PDB entry 6TQF | electron microscopy, 3.50 A resolution | chains A and B

Chain A (and B):
Molecule: ABC transporter ATP-binding protein/permease
Organism: Mycobacterium tuberculosis
Notes: chain B of this document is another copy of the same molecule, construct and numbering; everything in this record applies to it too
UniProtKB: A0A045ITS3 (A0A045ITS3_MYCTX); numbering as in UniProt (aligned over 1-639)
Sequence (647 residues; row label = number of the first residue in the row):
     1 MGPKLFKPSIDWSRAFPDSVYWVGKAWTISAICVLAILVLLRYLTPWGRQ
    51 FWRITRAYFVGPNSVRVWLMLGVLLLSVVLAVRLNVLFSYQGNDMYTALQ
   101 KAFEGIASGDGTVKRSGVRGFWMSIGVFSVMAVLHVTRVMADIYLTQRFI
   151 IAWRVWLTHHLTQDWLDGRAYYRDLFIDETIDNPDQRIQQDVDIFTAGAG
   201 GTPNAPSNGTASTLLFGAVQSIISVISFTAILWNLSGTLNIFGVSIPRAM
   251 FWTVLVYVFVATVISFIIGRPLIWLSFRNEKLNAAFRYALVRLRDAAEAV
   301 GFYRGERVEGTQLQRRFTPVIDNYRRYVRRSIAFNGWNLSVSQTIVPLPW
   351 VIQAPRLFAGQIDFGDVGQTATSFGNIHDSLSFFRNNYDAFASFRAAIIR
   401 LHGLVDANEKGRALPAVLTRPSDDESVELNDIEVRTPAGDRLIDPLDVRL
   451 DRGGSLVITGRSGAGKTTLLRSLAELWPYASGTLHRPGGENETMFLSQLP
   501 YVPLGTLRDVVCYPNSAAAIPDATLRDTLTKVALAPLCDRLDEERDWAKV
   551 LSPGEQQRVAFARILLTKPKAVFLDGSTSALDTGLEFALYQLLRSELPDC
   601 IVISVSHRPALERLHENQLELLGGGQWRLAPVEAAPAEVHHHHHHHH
Unresolved in the structure: 635-647
Differences from the reference sequence: engineered mutation Gly576 (Glu in A0A045ITS3); expression tag (640-647)
Metal / ion sites: Mg2+: Thr467, Gln498 (together with AMP-PNP)
Small-molecule neighbours:
  - AMP-PNP (ANP; phosphoaminophosphonic acid-adenylate ester), molecule 1: Pro437, Arg461, Ser462, Gly463, Ala464, Gly465, Lys466, Thr467, Thr468, Arg471, Trp477, Gln498, His607
  - AMP-PNP (ANP), molecule 2: Lys549, Val550, Ser552, Pro553, Gly554, Glu555, Ala580

Interface between chain A and chain B:
Pairs across the interface - 143 pairs, chain A then chain B:
  Leu99(A) with Phe364(B), hydrophobic
  Gln100(A) with Phe103(B)
  Phe103(A) with Gln100(B); Phe364(B), hydrophobic
  Ile106(A) with Phe358(B)
  Lys114(A) with Phe358(B), hydrogen bond (side chain-backbone)
  Phe121(A) with Ala354(B), hydrophobic
  Phe128(A) with Val346(B), hydrophobic
  Ala132(A) with Gln343(B)
  Val136(A) with Gln343(B)
  Met140(A) with Asn335(B); Gly336(B); Leu339(B), hydrophobic
  Tyr144(A) with Ile332(B), hydrophobic
  Ile151(A) with Tyr324(B), hydrophobic; Arg325(B)
  Val155(A) with Ile321(B), hydrophobic
  Thr158(A) with Phe317(B)
  Trp165(A) with Leu293(B), hydrophobic
  Leu166(A) with Glu306(B)
  Arg169(A) with Arg304(B); Glu306(B)
  Tyr171(A) with Ala297(B); Val300(B); Gly301(B), hydrogen bond (side chain-backbone); Glu306(B), hydrogen bond
  Pro184(A) with Arg294(B)
  Asp185(A) with Arg287(B), salt bridge; Val291(B); Arg294(B), salt bridge
  Gln186(A) with Arg287(B)
  Gln189(A) with Asn283(B), hydrogen bond; Phe286(B); Arg287(B)
  Gln190(A) with Arg287(B)
  Thr202(A) with Thr202(B)
  Asn204(A) with Tyr324(B), hydrogen bond (backbone-side chain)
  Pro206(A) with Tyr324(B); Tyr327(B), hydrophobic; Ser331(B)
  Ser207(A) with Asn335(B)
  Asn283(A) with Gln189(B), hydrogen bond
  Phe286(A) with Gln189(B)
  Arg287(A) with Asp185(B), salt bridge; Gln186(B); Gln189(B); Gln190(B)
  Tyr288(A) with Val291(B), hydrophobic; Arg294(B)
  Val291(A) with Asp185(B); Tyr288(B), hydrophobic
  Arg292(A) with Tyr501(B); Val502(B), hydrogen bond (side chain-backbone); Leu504(B); Ala548(B)
  Leu293(A) with Trp165(B), hydrophobic
  Arg294(A) with Pro184(B); Asp185(B), salt bridge; Tyr288(B)
  Ala297(A) with Tyr171(B)
  Glu298(A) with Arg471(B), salt bridge
  Ala299(A) with Tyr501(B), hydrophobic
  Val300(A) with Tyr171(B); Tyr501(B)
  Gly301(A) with Tyr171(B), hydrogen bond (backbone-side chain)
  Phe302(A) with Leu470(B); Arg471(B); Phe495(B)
  Tyr303(A) with Phe495(B); Tyr513(B), hydrophobic; Arg563(B), hydrogen bond
  Arg304(A) with Arg169(B); Ala474(B), hydrogen bond (side chain-backbone); Glu475(B), salt bridge
  Gly305(A) with Tyr513(B)
  Glu306(A) with Leu166(B); Arg169(B); Tyr171(B), hydrogen bond
  Arg307(A) with Ser516(B)
  Val308(A) with Asp509(B); Tyr513(B); Pro514(B); Asn515(B)
  Glu309(A) with Tyr501(B); Tyr513(B)
  Gln312(A) with Gly505(B); Asp509(B), hydrogen bond
  Arg316(A) with Leu504(B)
  Phe317(A) with Thr158(B)
  Ile321(A) with Val155(B), hydrophobic
  Tyr324(A) with Ile151(B), hydrophobic; Asn204(B), hydrogen bond (side chain-backbone); Pro206(B)
  Arg325(A) with Ile151(B)
  Tyr327(A) with Pro206(B), hydrophobic
  Ser331(A) with Pro206(B)
  Ile332(A) with Tyr144(B), hydrophobic
  Asn335(A) with Met140(B); Ser207(B)
  Gly336(A) with Met140(B)
  Leu339(A) with Met140(B), hydrophobic
  Gln343(A) with Ala132(B); Val136(B)
  Val346(A) with Phe128(B), hydrophobic
  Ala354(A) with Phe121(B), hydrophobic
  Phe358(A) with Ile106(B); Lys114(B), hydrogen bond (backbone-side chain)
  Phe364(A) with Leu99(B), hydrophobic; Phe103(B), hydrophobic
  Ser462(A) with Arg558(B), hydrogen bond
  Leu470(A) with Phe302(B)
  Arg471(A) with Glu298(B), salt bridge; Phe302(B)
  Ala474(A) with Arg304(B), hydrogen bond (backbone-side chain)
  Glu475(A) with Arg304(B), salt bridge
  Phe495(A) with Phe302(B); Tyr303(B)
  Gln498(A) with Pro553(B)
  Tyr501(A) with Arg292(B); Ala299(B), hydrophobic; Val300(B); Glu309(B)
  Val502(A) with Arg292(B), hydrogen bond (backbone-side chain)
  Leu504(A) with Arg292(B); Arg316(B)
  Gly505(A) with Gln312(B)
  Asp509(A) with Val308(B); Gln312(B), hydrogen bond
  Tyr513(A) with Tyr303(B), hydrophobic; Gly305(B); Val308(B); Glu309(B)
  Pro514(A) with Val308(B)
  Asn515(A) with Val308(B)
  Ser516(A) with Arg307(B)
  Ala548(A) with Arg292(B)
  Pro553(A) with Gln498(B)
  Arg558(A) with Ser462(B), hydrogen bond
  Arg563(A) with Tyr303(B), hydrogen bond
  Ala580(A) with His607(B), hydrogen bond (backbone-side chain)
  Asp582(A) with His607(B)
  His607(A) with Ala580(B), hydrogen bond (side chain-backbone); Asp582(B)
Interface residues without a listed pair, chain A (120 interface residues in all): Tyr96, Ala102, Glu104, Ala107, Ser108, Val118, Trp122, Val139, Ile143, Gln147, Arg154, Asp167, Tyr172, Asp182, Asn183, Ala205, Ala284, Leu290, Ala296, Val328, Trp350, Val351, Leu357, Gly460, Leu476, Met494, Leu496, Ser497, Gly554, Ala560, Ser579, Leu585
Interface residues without a listed pair, chain B (121 interface residues in all): Tyr96, Ala102, Glu104, Ala107, Ser108, Val118, Trp122, Val139, Ile143, Gln147, Arg154, Asp167, Tyr172, Asp182, Asn183, Ala205, Ala284, Leu290, Ala296, Val328, Trp350, Val351, Pro355, Leu357, Gly460, Leu476, Met494, Leu496, Ser497, Gly554, Ala560, Ser579, Leu585

In short:
The interface between chain A and chain B involves 120 residues on one side and 121 on the other; the contacts
include 22 hydrogen bonds and 8 salt bridges. Among the polar pairs are Asp185(A)-Arg287(B),
Asp185(A)-Arg294(B) and Glu298(A)-Arg471(B). Chain A binds AMP-PNP.
Both chains are ABC transporter ATP-binding protein/permease (Mycobacterium tuberculosis). Entry 6TQF (The
structure of ABC transporter Rv1819c in AMP-PNP bound state) was determined by electron microscopy (same
publication as 6TQE).
